Entry 8JCD (electron microscopy, 3.14 A resolution); this record covers chains C and I of the 10 polymer chains in the assembly.

Chain C:
Molecule: Histone H2A type 1-B/E
From: Homo sapiens
UniProt: P04908 (H2A1B_HUMAN); residues 1-129 here correspond to UniProt positions 2-130 (UniProt number = residue number + 1)
Amino-acid sequence (129 residues; row label = number of the first residue in the row):
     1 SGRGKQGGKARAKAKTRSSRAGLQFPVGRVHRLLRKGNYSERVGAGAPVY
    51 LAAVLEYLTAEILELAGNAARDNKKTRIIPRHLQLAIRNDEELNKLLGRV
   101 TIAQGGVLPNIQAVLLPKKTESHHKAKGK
Disordered / not traced: 1-15, 106-129
Swiss-Prot annotation at these positions:
  - modified residue: Ser1 (N-acetylserine), Arg3 (Citrulline), Lys5 (N6-(2-hydroxyisobutyryl)lysine), Lys9 (N6-(2-hydroxyisobutyryl)lysine), Lys13 (N6-(beta-hydroxybutyryl)lysine), Lys36 (N6-(2-hydroxyisobutyryl)lysine), Lys74 (N6-(2-hydroxyisobutyryl)lysine), Lys75 (N6-(2-hydroxyisobutyryl)lysine), Lys95 (N6-(2-hydroxyisobutyryl)lysine), Gln104 (N5-methylglutamine), Lys118 (N6-(2-hydroxyisobutyryl)lysine), Lys119 (N6-crotonyllysine), Thr120 (Phosphothreonine), Lys125 (N6-crotonyllysine)
  - cross-link (Glycyl lysine isopeptide (Lys-Gly)): Lys13 (interchain with G-Cter in ubiquitin), Lys15 (interchain with G-Cter in ubiquitin), Lys119 (interchain with G-Cter in ubiquitin)

Chain I:
Molecule: 147-nt DNA strand
Sequence (147 nucleotides; each row starts with the number of its first residue; numbers below 1 keep their minus sign (DA-73 is residue -73)):
   -73 ATCGGATGTATATATCTGACACGTGCCTGGAGACTAGGGAGTAATCCCCT
   -23 TGGCGGTTAAAACGCGGGGGACAGCGCGTACGTGCGTTTAAGCGGTGCTA
    27 GAGCTGTCTACGACCAATTGAGCGGCCTCGGCACCGGGATTCTCGAT
Disordered / not traced: -73 to -58, 63-73

Interface between chain C and chain I:
Contacting residue pairs (8):
  Thr16(C) with DA-43(I), phosphate contact
  Arg17(C) with DA-43(I), salt bridge to the phosphate
  Arg20(C) with DG-42(I), salt bridge to the phosphate
  Arg29(C) with DG-44(I), phosphate contact
  Arg32(C) with DG-44(I), salt bridge to the phosphate
  Arg42(C) with DG-35(I), sugar contact
  Arg77(C) with DA-55(I), sugar contact; DC-54(I), salt bridge to the phosphate
Also at the interface, not in a pair above, chain C (10 interface residues in all): Ser18, Val27, Gly28

In short:
10 residues of chain C and 6 residues of chain I are in contact; the contacts include 4 salt bridges. Polar
pairs include Arg17(C)-DA-43(I), Arg20(C)-DG-42(I) and Arg32(C)-DG-44(I).
Here chain C is Histone H2A type 1-B/E (Homo sapiens) and chain I is a 147-nt DNA strand. Entry 8JCD (Human
H2BFWTH100R nucleosome with 601 DNA) was determined by electron microscopy, deposited together with 8JBX and
8JCC.
